PDB entry 5JNA | X-ray diffraction, 2.00 A resolution | chain A

# Chain A
Protein: Carbonic anhydrase 4
Source organism: Homo sapiens
Notes: EC 4.2.1.1
UniProt: P22748 (CAH4_HUMAN); the construct lacks a stretch of the UniProt sequence and is renumbered around it, so the offset changes along the chain: 1-11 = UniProt 19-29; 12-16 = UniProt 38-42; 20-50 = UniProt 43-73; 51-72 = UniProt 75-96; 6 more segments
Chain sequence (266 residues; each row starts with the number of its first residue; note: 8 numbers in that range are skipped by the numbering (no residue carries them; nothing is unmodelled there); a row labelled like 11A-11H holds insertion residues (11A, then the next letters in order)):
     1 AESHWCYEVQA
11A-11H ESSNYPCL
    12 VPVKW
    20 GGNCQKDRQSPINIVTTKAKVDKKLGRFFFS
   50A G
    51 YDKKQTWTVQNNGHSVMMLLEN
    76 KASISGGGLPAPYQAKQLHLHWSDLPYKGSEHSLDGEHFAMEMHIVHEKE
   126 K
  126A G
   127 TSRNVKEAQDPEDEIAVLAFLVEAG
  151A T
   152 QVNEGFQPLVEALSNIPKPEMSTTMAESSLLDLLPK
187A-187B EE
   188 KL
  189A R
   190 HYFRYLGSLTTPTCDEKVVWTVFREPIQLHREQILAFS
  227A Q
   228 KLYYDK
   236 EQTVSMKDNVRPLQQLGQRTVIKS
Not modelled in the structure: 129-135
Disulfides: Cys-6/Cys-11G, Cys-23/Cys-203
Metal / ion sites: Zn2+: His-94, His-96, His-119 (together with topiramate)
Ligand contacts: topiramate (TOR; [(3aS,5aR,8aR,8bS)-2,2,7,7-tetramethyltetrahydro-3aH-bis[1,3]dioxolo[4,5-b:4',5'-d]pyran-3a-yl]methyl sulfamate): Tyr-7, Asn-62, His-64, Ser-65, Met-67, Gln-92, His-94, His-96, Glu-106, His-119, Val-121, Val-143, Leu-198, Thr-199, Thr-200, Trp-209
UniProt features mapped onto this chain:
  - active site: His-64 (Proton donor/acceptor)
  - binding site (Zn(2+)): His-94, His-96, His-119
  - binding site (substrate): Thr-199, Thr-200
  - lipidation: Ser-259 (GPI-anchor amidated serine)

# In short
Chain A binds topiramate. His-94, His-96 and His-119 coordinate Zn2+. UniProt lists active-site residue
His-64, 3 Zn2+-binding residues and substrate-binding residues Thr-199 and Thr-200.
Chain A is Carbonic anhydrase 4 (Homo sapiens); the structure, Crystal structure for the complex of human
carbonic anhydrase IV and topiramate, was determined by X-ray diffraction together with 5KU6, 5JN8, 5JN9, 5JNC
and 5IPZ from the same study.
